PDB entry 8W9F | electron microscopy, 4.40 A resolution (low resolution: residue-level contacts below are approximate; hydrogen-bond / salt-bridge calls are withheld) | chains c and j of the 17 polymer chains in the assembly

Chain c:
Protein: Histone H2A type 1-B/E
Source organism: Homo sapiens
Reference sequence: P04908 (H2A1B_HUMAN); residues 0-129 here correspond to UniProt positions 1-130 (UniProt number = residue number + 1)
Amino-acid sequence (130 residues; each row starts with the number of its first residue; numbering starts at 0):
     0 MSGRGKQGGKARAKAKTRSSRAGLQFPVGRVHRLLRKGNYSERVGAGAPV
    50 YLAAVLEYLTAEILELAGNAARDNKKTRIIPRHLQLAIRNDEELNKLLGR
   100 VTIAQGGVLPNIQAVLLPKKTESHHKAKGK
Not modelled in the structure: 0-11, 119-129
UniProt features mapped onto this chain:
  - modified residue: Ser1 (N-acetylserine), Arg3 (Citrulline), Lys5 (N6-(2-hydroxyisobutyryl)lysine), Lys9 (N6-(2-hydroxyisobutyryl)lysine), Lys13 (N6-(beta-hydroxybutyryl)lysine), Lys36 (N6-(2-hydroxyisobutyryl)lysine), Lys74 (N6-(2-hydroxyisobutyryl)lysine), Lys75 (N6-(2-hydroxyisobutyryl)lysine), Lys95 (N6-(2-hydroxyisobutyryl)lysine), Gln104 (N5-methylglutamine), Lys118 (N6-(2-hydroxyisobutyryl)lysine), Lys119 (N6-crotonyllysine), Thr120 (Phosphothreonine), Lys125 (N6-crotonyllysine)
  - cross-link (Glycyl lysine isopeptide (Lys-Gly)): Lys13 (interchain with G-Cter in ubiquitin), Lys15 (interchain with G-Cter in ubiquitin), Lys119 (interchain with G-Cter in ubiquitin)

Chain j:
Molecule: 3-DNA
Source organism: Homo sapiens
Sequence (147 nucleotides; each row starts with the number of its first residue; numbers below 1 keep their minus sign (DA-73 is residue -73)):
   -73 ATCAATATCCACCTGCAGATACTACCAAAAGTGTATTTGGAAACTGCTCC
   -23 ATCAAAAGGCATGTTCAGCTGGATTCCAGCTGAACATGCCTTTTGATGGA
    27 GCAGTTTCCAAATACACTTTTGGTAGTATCTGCAGGTGGATATTGAT

How chain c and chain j interact:
Pairs across the interface - 13 pairs, chain c then chain j:
  Arg29(c) with DG49(j)
  Arg35(c) with DT39(j)
  Arg42(c) with DA38(j); DT39(j)
  Val43(c) with DA38(j); DT39(j)
  Gly44(c) with DA38(j)
  Ala45(c) with DA38(j)
  Lys75(c) with DC59(j)
  Thr76(c) with DG58(j); DC59(j)
  Arg77(c) with DG58(j); DC59(j)
Other interface residues (no listed pair), chain c (11 interface residues in all): His31, Glu41
Other interface residues (no listed pair), chain j (6 interface residues in all): DA60

In short:
11 residues of chain c face 6 of chain j across their interface.
Chain c is Histone H2A type 1-B/E and chain j is 3-DNA, both from Homo sapiens; the structure, Cryo-EM
structure of the Rpd3S-nucleosome complex from budding yeast in State 3, was determined by electron microscopy
together with 8W9C, 8W9D and 8W9E from the same study.
